PDB entry 5SXP | X-ray diffraction, 1.65 A resolution | chains A and C of the 3 polymer chains in the assembly

[Chain A (and C)]
Protein: Rho guanine nucleotide exchange factor 7
From: Homo sapiens
Notes: chain C of this document is another copy of the same molecule, construct and numbering; everything in this record applies to it too
UniProtKB: Q14155 (ARHG7_HUMAN); numbering as in UniProt (aligned over 183-243)
Amino-acid sequence (62 residues; numbered 182 to 243; the number before each row is that of its first residue):
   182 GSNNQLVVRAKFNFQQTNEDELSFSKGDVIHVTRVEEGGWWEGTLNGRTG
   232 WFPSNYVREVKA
Disordered / not traced: 182 (chain C: 182-183)
Construct notes: expression tag (182)

[Chain A / chain C interface]
Contacting residue pairs (7):
  Asn194(A) - Thr198(C)
  Gln196(A) - Gln196(C)
  Gln196(A) - Gln197(C)
  Gln197(A) - Gln196(C)
  Thr198(A) - Asn194(C)
  Thr198(A) - Phe195(C)
  Thr198(A) - Gln196(C)
Interface residues without a listed pair, chain A (6 interface residues in all): Phe195, Tyr237
Interface residues without a listed pair, chain C (6 interface residues in all): Trp221

[Overview]
The chain A/chain C interface involves 6 residues from each chain.
Chain A and chain C are both Rho guanine nucleotide exchange factor 7 (Homo sapiens); the structure,
Structural basis for the interaction between itch prr and beta-pix, was determined by X-ray diffraction.
